Entry 5TYI (X-ray diffraction, 2.15 A resolution); this record covers chains A and B of the 3 polymer chains in the assembly.

== Chain A (and B) ==
Name: Growth factor receptor-bound protein 7
Organism: Homo sapiens
Notes: chain B of this document is another copy of the same molecule, construct and numbering; everything in this record applies to it too
Reference sequence: Q14451 (GRB7_HUMAN), isoform Q14451-3; residues 415-532 here correspond to UniProt positions 438-555 (UniProt number = residue number + 23)
Sequence (120 residues; each row starts with the number of its first residue):
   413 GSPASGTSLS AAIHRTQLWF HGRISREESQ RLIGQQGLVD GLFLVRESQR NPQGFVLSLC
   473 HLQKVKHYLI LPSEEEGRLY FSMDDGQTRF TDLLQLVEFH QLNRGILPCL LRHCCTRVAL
Disordered / not traced: 413-424, 487, 530-532 (chain B: 413-422, 488-489, 530-532)
Sequence notes: expression tag (413-414)

== How chain A and chain B interact ==
Pairs across the interface (22):
  Q499(A) with N515(B)
  T500(A) with N515(B)
  R501(A) with L514(B); N515(B), hydrogen bond (backbone-side chain)
  F502(A) with F511(B), hydrophobic; L514(B)
  T503(A) with E510(B); L514(B)
  Q507(A) with Q507(B), hydrogen bond (side chain-backbone); F511(B)
  E510(A) with T503(B); Q507(B)
  F511(A) with T500(B); F502(B), hydrophobic; Q507(B); F511(B), hydrophobic
  L514(A) with R501(B); F502(B); T503(B)
  N515(A) with Q499(B); T500(B); R501(B), hydrogen bond (side chain-backbone)
Also at the interface, not in a pair above, chain A (11 interface residues in all): Y492
Also at the interface, not in a pair above, chain B (11 interface residues in all): Y492

== Overview ==
Chain A and chain B each contribute 11 residues to their interface, with 3 hydrogen bonds. Polar contacts
include R501(A)-N515(B) and Q507(A)-Q507(B).
Both chains are Growth factor receptor-bound protein 7 (Homo sapiens). Entry 5TYI (Grb7 SH2 with bicyclic
peptide containing pY mimetic) was determined by X-ray diffraction, deposited together with 5U06 and 5U1Q.
